6C24 - chains K and O of the 12 polymer chains in the assembly; structure by electron microscopy, 3.50 A resolution.

# Chain K
Molecule: Histone-lysine N-methyltransferase EZH2
From: Homo sapiens
Notes: EC 2.1.1.43
UniProtKB: Q15910 (EZH2_HUMAN); numbering as in UniProt (aligned over 1-746)
Sequence (746 residues; row label = number of the first residue in the row):
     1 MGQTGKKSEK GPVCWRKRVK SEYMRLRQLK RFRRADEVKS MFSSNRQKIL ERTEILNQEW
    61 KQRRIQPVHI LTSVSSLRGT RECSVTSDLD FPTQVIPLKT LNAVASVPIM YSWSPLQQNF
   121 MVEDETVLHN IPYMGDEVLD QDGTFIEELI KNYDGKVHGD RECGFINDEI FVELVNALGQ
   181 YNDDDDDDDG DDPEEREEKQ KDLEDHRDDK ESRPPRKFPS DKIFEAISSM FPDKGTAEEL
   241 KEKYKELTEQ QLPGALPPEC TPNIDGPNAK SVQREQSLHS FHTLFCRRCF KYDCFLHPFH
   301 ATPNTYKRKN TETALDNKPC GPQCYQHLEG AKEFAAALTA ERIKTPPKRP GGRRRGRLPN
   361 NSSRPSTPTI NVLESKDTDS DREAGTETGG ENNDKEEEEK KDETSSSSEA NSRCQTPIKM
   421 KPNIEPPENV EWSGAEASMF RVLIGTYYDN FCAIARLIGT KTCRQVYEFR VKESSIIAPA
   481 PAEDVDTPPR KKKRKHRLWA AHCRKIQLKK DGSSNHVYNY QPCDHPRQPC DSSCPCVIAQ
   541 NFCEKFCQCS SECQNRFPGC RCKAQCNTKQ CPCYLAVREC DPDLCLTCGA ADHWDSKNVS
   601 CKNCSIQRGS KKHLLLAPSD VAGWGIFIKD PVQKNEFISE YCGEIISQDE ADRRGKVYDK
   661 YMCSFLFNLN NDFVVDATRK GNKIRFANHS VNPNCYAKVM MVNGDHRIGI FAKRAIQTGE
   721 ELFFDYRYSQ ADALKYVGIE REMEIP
Disordered / not traced: 1-258, 307-422, 478-513, 736-746
Disulfides: Cys289-Cys294, Cys523-Cys547, Cys530-Cys553
Covalent attachments: covalent link His689-Gln730
Swiss-Prot annotation at these positions:
  - region: Lys39 to Val68 (Interaction with EED)
  - modified residue: Ser21 (Phosphoserine), Ser76 (Phosphoserine), Thr339 (Phosphothreonine), Thr345 (Phosphothreonine), Ser363 (Phosphoserine), Ser366 (Phosphoserine), Thr367 (Phosphothreonine), Thr487 (Phosphothreonine)
  - glycosylation: Ser75 (O-linked (GlcNAc) serine)
  - cross-link: Lys634 (Glycyl lysine isopeptide (Lys-Gly) (interchain with G-Cter in SUMO2))

# Chain O
Molecule: JARID2-substrate
From: Homo sapiens
Sequence (7 residues; numbered 23 to 29; the number before each row is that of its first residue):
    23 AAARKFA

# Interface between chain K and chain O
Pairs across the interface - 20 pairs, chain K then chain O:
  Tyr641(K) - Lys27(O)
  Gln648(K) - Arg26(O)
  Ala651(K) - Ala24(O)
  Asp652(K) - Ala23(O)
  Asp652(K) - Ala24(O)  hydrogen bond (side chain-backbone)
  Asp652(K) - Arg26(O)  salt bridge
  Gly655(K) - Ala24(O)
  Ser664(K) - Ala25(O)
  Leu666(K) - Lys27(O)
  Phe667(K) - Lys27(O)
  Phe667(K) - Phe28(O)
  Asn668(K) - Arg26(O)
  Asn668(K) - Lys27(O)  hydrogen bond (backbone-backbone)
  Ala697(K) - Ala29(O)
  Phe724(K) - Lys27(O)
  Tyr726(K) - Lys27(O)
  Tyr726(K) - Phe28(O)
  Arg727(K) - Phe28(O)
  Arg727(K) - Ala29(O)  hydrogen bond (side chain-backbone)
  Tyr728(K) - Ala25(O)  hydrophobic
Other interface residues (no listed pair), chain K (17 interface residues in all): Lys656, Val674, Val699

# Summary
17 residues of chain K face 7 of chain O across their interface, with 3 hydrogen bonds and 1 salt bridge.
Among the polar pairs are Asp652(K)-Arg26(O), Asp652(K)-Ala24(O) and Arg727(K)-Ala29(O).
Chain K is Histone-lysine N-methyltransferase EZH2 and chain O is JARID2-substrate, both from Homo sapiens;
the structure, Cryo-EM structure of PRC2 bound to cofactors AEBP2 and JARID2 in the Extended Active State, was
determined by electron microscopy (same publication as 6C23).
